PDB entry 6MKN | X-ray diffraction, 3.46 A resolution | chains A and T of the 23 polymer chains in the assembly

[Chain A]
Molecule: 16S rRNA
Organism: Thermus thermophilus HB8
Sequence (1507 nucleotides; each row starts with the number of its first residue; note: 46 numbers in that range are skipped by the numbering (no residue carries them; nothing is unmodelled there); a row labelled like 190A-190L holds insertion residues (190A, then the next letters in order)):
     5 UGGAGAGUUUGAUCCUGGCUCAGGGUGAACGCUGGCGGCGUGCCUAAGAC
    55 AUGCAAGUCGUGCGGG
    73 CCGCGGGGUUUU
    88 ACUCCG
    95 UGGUC
   101 AGCGGCGGACGGGUGAGUAACGCGUGGGU
  129A G
   130 ACCUACCCGGAAGAGGGGGACAACCCGGGGAAACUCGGGCUAAUCCCCCA
   180 UGUGGACCCGC
190A-190L CCCUUGGGGUGU
   191 GUCCAAAGGGCUUU
   216 GCCCGCUUCCGGAUGGGCCCGCGUCCCAUCAGCUAGUUGGUGGGGUAAUG
   266 GCCCACCAAGGCGACGACGGGUAGCCGGUCUGAGAGGAUGGCCGGCCACA
   316 GGGGCACUGAGACACGGGCCCCACUCCUACGGGAGGCAGCAGUUAGGAAU
   366 CUUCCGCAAUGGGCGCAAGCCUGACGGAGCGACGCCGCUUGGAGGAAGAA
   416 GCCCUUCGGGGUGUAAACUCCUGAA
   442 CCCGGGACGAAACCCCCGACGA
   474 GGGGACUGACGGUACCGGG
   494 GUAAUAGCGCCGGCCAACUCCGUGCCAGCAGCCGCGGUAAUACGGAGGGC
   544 GCGAGCGUUACCCGGAUUCACUGGGCGUAAAGGGCGUGUAGGCGGCCUGG
   594 GGCGUCCCAUGUGAAAGACCACGGCUCAACCGUGGGGGAGCGUGGGAUAC
   644 GCUCAGGCUAGACGGUGGGAGAGGGUGGUGGAAUUCCCGGAGUAGCGGUG
   694 AAAUGCGCAGAUACCGGGAGGAACGCCGAUGGCGAAGGCAGCCACCUGGU
   744 CCACCCGUGACGCUGAGGCGCGAAAGCGUGGGGAGCAAACCGGAUUAGAU
   794 ACCCGGGUAGUCCACGCCCUAAACGAUGCGCGCUAGGUCUCUGGGUCU
   848 CCUGGGGGCCGAAGCUAACGCGUUAAGCGCGCCGCCUGGGGAGUACGGCC
   898 GCAAGGCUGAAACUCAAAGGAAUUGACGGGGGCCCGCACAAGCGGUGGAG
   948 CAUGUGGUUUAAUUCGAAGCAACGCGAAGAACCUUACCAGGCCUUGACAU
   998 GCUAGGAACCCGGGUGAAAGCCUGGGGUGCCCCGGGGAGCCCUAGCACAG
  1048 GUGCUGCAUGGCCGUCGUCAGCUCGUGCCGUGAGGUGUUGGGUUAAGUCC
  1098 CGCAACGAGCGCAACCCCCGCCGUUAGUUGCCAGCGGUUCGGCCGGGCAC
  1148 UCUAACGGGACUGCCCGCGAAA
  1171 GCGGGAGGAAGGAGGGGACGACGUCUGGUCAGCAUGGCCCUUACGGCCUG
  1221 GGCGACACACGUGCUACAAUGCCCACUACAAAGCGAUGCCACCCGGCAAC
  1271 GGGGAGCUAAUCGCAAAAAGGUGGGCCCAGUUCGGAUUGGGGUCUGCAAC
  1321 CCGACCCCAUGAAGCCGGAAUCGCUAGUAAUCGCGGAUCAGCAUGCCGCG
  1371 GUGAAUACGUUCCCGGGCCUUGUACACACCGCCCGUCACGCCAUGGGAGC
  1421 GGGCUCUACCCGAAGUCGCCGGG
  1446 AGCCUACGGG
  1459 CAGGCGCCGAGGGUAGGGCCCGUGACUGGGGCGAAGUCGUAACAAGGUAG
  1509 CUGUACCGGAAGGUGCGGCUGGAUCA
  1539 CUUUCU
Differences from the reference sequence: insertion (1540-1544)
Metal / ion sites: Mg2+ site 1 near U14 (its only coordinating residue here); Mg2+ site 2 near G21 (its only coordinating residue here); Mg2+ site 3: C48, U49; Mg2+ site 4 near A53 (its only coordinating residue here); Mg2+ site 5: G70, U98; Mg2+ site 6 near G105 (its only coordinating residue here); Mg2+ site 7 near A109 (its only coordinating residue here); Mg2+ site 8: A116, G117, G289; Mg2+ site 9: G124, U125, G236; Mg2+ site 10: C174, C175; Mg2+ site 11 near A195 (its only coordinating residue here); Mg2+ site 12 near C352 (its only coordinating residue here); 34 more Mg2+ sites not listed
Ligand contacts: paromomycin (PAR): G1405, U1406, C1407, A1408, C1409, C1490, G1491, A1492, A1493, G1494, U1495, C1496

[Chain T]
Name: 30S ribosomal protein S20
Organism: Thermus thermophilus HB8
UniProt: P80380 (RS20_THET8); residue numbers follow UniProt; this construct covers 1-106
Chain sequence (106 residues; row label = number of the first residue in the row):
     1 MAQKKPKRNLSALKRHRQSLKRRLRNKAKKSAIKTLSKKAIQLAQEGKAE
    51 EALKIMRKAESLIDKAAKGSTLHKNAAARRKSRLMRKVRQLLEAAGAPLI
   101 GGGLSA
Disordered / not traced: 1-7

[How chain A and chain T interact]
Pairs across the interface (92; chain A residue first):
  G61(A) with Leu10(T), phosphate contact
  G102(A) with Arg17(T), salt bridge to the phosphate
  C103(A) with Lys14(T), salt bridge to the phosphate; Arg17(T), salt bridge to the phosphate
  G104(A) with Lys14(T), hydrogen bond to the base; Gln18(T), hydrogen bond to the phosphate; Lys21(T), salt bridge to the phosphate
  G105(A) with Gln18(T), hydrogen bond to the phosphate; Arg22(T), salt bridge to the phosphate
  C106(A) with Arg15(T), base contact
  G107(A) with Arg15(T), hydrogen bond to the base
  G108(A) with Arg15(T), base contact
  C132(A) with Lys74(T), phosphate contact; Asn75(T), phosphate contact
  U133(A) with Lys74(T), salt bridge to the phosphate
  C174(A) with Arg25(T), sugar contact
  C175(A) with Lys29(T), phosphate contact
  C176(A) with Lys29(T), salt bridge to the phosphate
  C177(A) with Lys65(T), salt bridge to the phosphate
  C178(A) with Lys65(T), salt bridge to the phosphate
  A185(A) with Glu60(T), base contact; Ala78(T), phosphate contact; Lys81(T), hydrogen bond to the sugar
  C186(A) with Ala78(T), sugar contact; Lys81(T), hydrogen bond to the sugar; Ser82(T), hydrogen bond to the phosphate; Met85(T), hydrogen bond to the sugar
  C187(A) with Ser82(T), hydrogen bond to the phosphate; Met85(T), sugar contact; Arg86(T), phosphate contact; Arg89(T), hydrogen bond to the sugar; Ser105(T), hydrogen bond to the base
  C188(A) with Arg89(T), hydrogen bond to the sugar; Ser105(T), base contact
  U190L(A) with Ser105(T), hydrogen bond to the base; Ala106(T), base contact
  G191(A) with Gly101(T), hydrogen bond to the sugar; Gly102(T), hydrogen bond to the sugar; Gly103(T), hydrogen bond to the base; Leu104(T), hydrogen bond to the sugar; Ser105(T), base contact
  U192(A) with Arg57(T), sugar contact; Glu60(T), hydrogen bond to the sugar; Gly102(T), sugar contact; Gly103(T), sugar contact
  C193(A) with Glu60(T), sugar contact; Ser61(T), hydrogen bond to the phosphate; Asp64(T), hydrogen bond to the sugar
  C194(A) with Ser61(T), hydrogen bond to the phosphate; Asp64(T), sugar contact; Lys65(T), phosphate contact; Lys68(T), sugar contact
  A195(A) with Lys65(T), phosphate contact; Lys68(T), hydrogen bond to the sugar
  U222(A) with Lys68(T), hydrogen bond to the phosphate
  U223(A) with Lys68(T), salt bridge to the phosphate
  G259(A) with Arg83(T), salt bridge to the phosphate; Lys87(T), salt bridge to the phosphate
  G260(A) with Arg83(T), salt bridge to the phosphate
  U261(A) with Arg79(T), salt bridge to the phosphate; Arg80(T), salt bridge to the phosphate; Arg83(T), base contact
  A262(A) with Asn75(T), sugar contact; Ala76(T), phosphate contact
  A263(A) with Arg79(T), salt bridge to the phosphate
  C322(A) with Arg23(T), sugar contact
  U323(A) with Ser19(T), sugar contact; Arg22(T), phosphate contact; Arg23(T), phosphate contact; Asn26(T), hydrogen bond to the phosphate
  G324(A) with Arg22(T), salt bridge to the phosphate; Asn26(T), phosphate contact; Ser70(T), hydrogen bond to the phosphate
  A325(A) with Ser70(T), phosphate contact; Lys74(T), phosphate contact
  G332(A) with Leu10(T), phosphate contact
  G333(A) with His16(T), sugar contact
  A349(A) with Arg8(T), hydrogen bond to the phosphate
  G350(A) with Arg8(T), salt bridge to the phosphate
  U1436(A) with Arg23(T), salt bridge to the phosphate
  G1438(A) with Lys34(T), phosphate contact
  C1439(A) with Lys38(T), phosphate contact
  G1453(A) with Leu36(T), sugar contact; Lys39(T), hydrogen bond to the phosphate
  G1454(A) with Lys39(T), salt bridge to the phosphate
  G1455(A) with Ala28(T), sugar contact; Ser31(T), phosphate contact; Ala32(T), sugar contact; Thr35(T), hydrogen bond to the phosphate
  C1459(A) with Lys27(T), phosphate contact; Ser31(T), hydrogen bond to the phosphate
  A1460(A) with Lys27(T), salt bridge to the phosphate
Other interface residues (no listed pair), chain A (53 interface residues in all): A60, C131, G184, G258, G326
Other interface residues (no listed pair), chain T (51 interface residues in all): Ala12, Leu24

[In short]
The interface between chain A and chain T involves 53 residues on one side and 51 on the other, with 29
hydrogen bonds and 21 salt bridges. Among the polar pairs are G104(A)-Lys14(T), G107(A)-Arg15(T) and
C187(A)-Ser105(T). Bound to chain A: paromomycin.
Here chain A is 16S rRNA and chain T is 30S ribosomal protein S20, both from Thermus thermophilus HB8. Entry
6MKN (Structure of the Thermus thermophilus 30S ribosomal subunit complexed with an inosine (I34) modified
anticodon stem ...) was determined by X-ray diffraction (same publication as 6DTI, 6MPF and 6MPI).
